PDB entry 4C28 | X-ray diffraction, 2.03 A resolution | chain A

# Chain A
Molecule: Sterol 14-alpha demethylase
Source organism: Trypanosoma cruzi
Notes: EC 1.14.13.70
UniProt: Q7Z1V1 (CP51_TRYCC); numbering as in UniProt (aligned over 29-481)
Amino-acid sequence (467 residues; row label = number of the first residue in the row):
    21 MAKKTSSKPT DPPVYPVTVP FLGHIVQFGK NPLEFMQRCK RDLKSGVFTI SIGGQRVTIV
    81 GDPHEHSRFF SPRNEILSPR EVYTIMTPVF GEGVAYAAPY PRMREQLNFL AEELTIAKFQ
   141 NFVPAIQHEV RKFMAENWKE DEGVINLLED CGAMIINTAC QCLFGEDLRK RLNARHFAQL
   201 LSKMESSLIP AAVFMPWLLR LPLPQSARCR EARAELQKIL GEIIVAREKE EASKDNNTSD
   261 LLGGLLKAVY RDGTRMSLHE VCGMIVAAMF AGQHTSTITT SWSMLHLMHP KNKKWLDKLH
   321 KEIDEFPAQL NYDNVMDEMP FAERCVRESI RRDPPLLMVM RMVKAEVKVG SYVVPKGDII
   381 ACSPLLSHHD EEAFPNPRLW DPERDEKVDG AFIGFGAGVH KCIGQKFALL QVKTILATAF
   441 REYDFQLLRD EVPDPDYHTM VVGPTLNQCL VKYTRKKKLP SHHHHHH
Unresolved in the structure: 21-28, 252-257, 478-487
Construct notes: expression tag (21-28, 482-487)
Ion coordination: heme Fe: Cys422 (together with TW5)
Residues lining bound ligands:
  - heme (HEM): Tyr116, Arg124, Leu127, Leu130, Leu134, Ala288, Ala291, Gly292, Thr295, Ser296, Thr299, Ile350, Pro355, Leu356, Val359, Arg361, Ile413, Gly414, Phe415, Gly416, Val419, His420, Lys421, Cys422, Ile423, Gly424, Phe427, Ala428
  - TW5 ((R)-N-(3-(1H-indol-3-yl)-1-oxo-1-(pyridin-4-ylamino)propan-2-yl)-4-(4-(4-chlorophenyl)piperazin-1-yl)-2-fluorobenzamide): Ile45, Phe48, Gly49, Ile72, Tyr103, Ile105, Met106, Phe110, Tyr116, Pro210, Ala211, Val213, Phe214, Ala287, Phe290, Ala291, Thr295, Leu356, Met358, Met360, Cys422, Met460, Val461
UniProt features mapped onto this chain:
  - binding site (heme): Cys422
  - natural variant: Asp62 (D62E: In allele 2), Ala117 (A117S: In allele 2), Glu160 (E160K: In allele 2)
  - mutagenesis: Ile105 (I105F: Increases activity on norlanosterol and obtusifoliol)
Reported in the primary citation:
  - conformationally variable residues (side-chain flip): Tyr103, Phe110, Tyr116

# Overview
Chain A binds heme and compound TW5. UniProt lists heme-binding residue Cys422 and one mutagenesis site. The
paper reports conformational variability at Tyr103, Phe110 and Tyr116.
Chain A is Sterol 14-alpha demethylase (Trypanosoma cruzi); the structure, Crystal structure of Trypanosoma
cruzi CYP51 bound to the inhibitor
(R)-N-(3-(1H-indol-3-yl)-1-oxo-1-(pyridin-4-ylamino)propan-2-yl)-4-(4-(4-chlorophenyl)piperazin-1-yl)-2-fluorobenzamide,
was determined by X-ray diffraction, deposited together with 4UVR and 4C27.
